Entry 8J2Z (X-ray diffraction, 2.78 A resolution); this record covers chain A.

[Chain A]
Protein: Glycosyltransferase
Source organism: Nicotiana tabacum
UniProt: A0A8K1ZRH3 (A0A8K1ZRH3_NICBE); numbering as in UniProt (aligned over 1-477)
Sequence (482 residues; row label = number of the first residue in the row; numbers below 1 keep their minus sign (Gly-4 is residue -4)):
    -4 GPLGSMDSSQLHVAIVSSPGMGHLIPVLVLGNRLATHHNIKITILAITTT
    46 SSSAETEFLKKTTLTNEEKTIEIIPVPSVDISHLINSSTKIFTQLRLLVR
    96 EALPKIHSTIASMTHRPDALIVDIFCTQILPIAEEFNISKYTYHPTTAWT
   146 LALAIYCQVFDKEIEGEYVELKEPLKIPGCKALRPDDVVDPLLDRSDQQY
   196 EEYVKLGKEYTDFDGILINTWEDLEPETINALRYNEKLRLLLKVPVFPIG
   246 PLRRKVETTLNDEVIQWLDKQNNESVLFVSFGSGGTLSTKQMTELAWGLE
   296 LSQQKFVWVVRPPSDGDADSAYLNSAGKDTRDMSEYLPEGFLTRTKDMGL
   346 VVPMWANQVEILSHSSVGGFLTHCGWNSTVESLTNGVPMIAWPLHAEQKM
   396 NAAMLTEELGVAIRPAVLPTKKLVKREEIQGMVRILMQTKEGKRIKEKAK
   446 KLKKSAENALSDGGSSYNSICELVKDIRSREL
Disordered / not traced: -4 to 2, 53-58, 312-326, 477
Construct notes: expression tag (-4 to 0)
What the authors report for this chain:
  - conformationally variable residues (order/disorder transition, side-chain flip): Ile42 to Leu59, Trp350
  - catalytic residues: Asp118 (proposed by the authors, not directly observed)
  - mutagenesis - Y317F: increased catalytic activity
  - mutagenesis - T145L: decreased binding to acceptor
  - mutagenesis - W350A: decreased binding to donor

[Summary]
From the paper: the catalytic residue Asp118; Y317F increases catalytic activity; 3 substitutions were tested
in all.
Chain A is Glycosyltransferase (Nicotiana tabacum); the structure, Glucosyl transferase, was determined by
X-ray diffraction (same publication as 9LRJ, 9J9K, 8J2U, 8J2V and 8J31).
